PDB entry 1XL8 | X-ray diffraction, 2.20 A resolution | chain A

Chain A:
Protein: Peroxisomal carnitine O-octanoyltransferase
Organism: Mus musculus
Notes: EC 2.3.1.137
UniProtKB: Q9DC50 (OCTC_MOUSE); residues 1-612 here = UniProt positions 1-612
Chain sequence (612 residues; row label = number of the first residue in the row):
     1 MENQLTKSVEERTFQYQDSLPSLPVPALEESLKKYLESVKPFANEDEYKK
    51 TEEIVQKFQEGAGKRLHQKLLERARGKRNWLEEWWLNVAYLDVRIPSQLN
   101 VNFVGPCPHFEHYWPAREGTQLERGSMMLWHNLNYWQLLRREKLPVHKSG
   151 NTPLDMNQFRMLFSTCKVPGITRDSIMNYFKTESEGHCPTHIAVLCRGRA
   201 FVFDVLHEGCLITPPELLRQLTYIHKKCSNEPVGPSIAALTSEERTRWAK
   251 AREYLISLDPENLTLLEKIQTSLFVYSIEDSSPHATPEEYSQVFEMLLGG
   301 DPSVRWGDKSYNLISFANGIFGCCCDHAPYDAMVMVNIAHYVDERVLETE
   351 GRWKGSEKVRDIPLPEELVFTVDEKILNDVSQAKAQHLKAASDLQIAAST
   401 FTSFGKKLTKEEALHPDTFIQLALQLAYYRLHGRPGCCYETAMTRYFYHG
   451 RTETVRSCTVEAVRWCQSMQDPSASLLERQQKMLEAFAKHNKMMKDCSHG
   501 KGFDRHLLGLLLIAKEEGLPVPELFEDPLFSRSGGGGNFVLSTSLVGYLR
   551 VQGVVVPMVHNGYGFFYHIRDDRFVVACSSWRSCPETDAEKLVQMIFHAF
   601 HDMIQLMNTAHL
Disordered / not traced: 1-10, 403-413
Modified positions: Mse127, Mse128, Mse156, Mse161, Mse177, Mse296, Mse333, Mse335, Mse443, Mse469, Mse483, Mse493, Mse494, Mse558, Mse595, Mse603, Mse607 (selenomethionine; parent Met)
Construct notes: modified residue (127-128, 156, 161, 177, 296, 333, 335, 443, 469, 483, 493-494, 558, 595, 603, 607)
Ligand contacts: carnitine (152): W85, Y90, H327, D331, Y439, T441, T452, R505, S542, T543, S544, V555, Mse558, F566
Curated features (UniProtKB/Swiss-Prot):
  - motif: A610 to L612 (Microbody targeting signal)
  - active site: H327 (Proton acceptor)
  - binding site (CoA): K406, K410 to D417
  - binding site ((R)-carnitine): Y439, T441, T452
  - modified residue: M1 (N-acetylmethionine), K40 (N6-succinyllysine), K57 (N6-succinyllysine), K406 (N6-acetyllysine)
  - mutagenesis: C323 (C323M: Increases activity with octanoyl-CoA), Mse335 (M335A: Slightly decreases activity with octanoyl-CoA; M335A: Strongly decreases activity with octanoyl-CoA), G553 (G553M: Loss of activity with octanoyl-CoA and myristoyl-CoA)
From the paper describing this entry:
  - binding site for octanoylcarnitine: F103, G105, D331, A332, Mse335, V336, T441, R505, S544, V546, V551, G553, V555, F566
  - conformationally variable residues (side-chain flip): C323, Mse335
  - contacts within the chain: C323-Mse335
  - catalytic residues: S544 (proposed by the authors, not directly observed)
  - specificity-determining residues: G553
  - specificity-determining residues: G105, C325 (proposed by the authors, not directly observed)
  - catalytic residues: H327 (citing earlier work)
  - mutagenesis - G553M: abolished catalytic activity on octanoyl-CoA
  - mutagenesis - G553M: unchanged catalytic activity on acetyl-CoA
  - mutagenesis - C323M: increased catalytic activity on octanoyl-CoA
  - mutagenesis - M335V: decreased catalytic activity on octanoyl-CoA
  - mutagenesis - M335A: decreased catalytic activity

In short:
Bound to chain A: carnitine. UniProt lists active-site residue H327, 9 CoA-binding residues, 3
(R)-carnitine-binding residues and 3 mutagenesis sites. From the paper: catalytic residues S544 and H327;
G553M abolishes catalytic activity on octanoyl-CoA; 4 substitutions were tested in all.
Chain A is Peroxisomal carnitine O-octanoyltransferase (Mus musculus); the structure, Crystal structure of
mouse carnitine octanoyltransferase in complex with octanoylcarnitine, was determined by X-ray diffraction
together with 1XL7, 1XMC and 1XMD from the same study.
